PDB entry 8V3E | X-ray diffraction, 2.39 A resolution | chains E and F of the 4 polymer chains in the assembly

[Chain E (and F)]
Name: Tad2
Source organism: Myroides odoratus
Notes: chain F of this document is another copy of the same molecule, construct and numbering; everything in this record applies to it too
Amino-acid sequence (88 residues; numbered 1 to 88; the number before each row is that of its first residue):
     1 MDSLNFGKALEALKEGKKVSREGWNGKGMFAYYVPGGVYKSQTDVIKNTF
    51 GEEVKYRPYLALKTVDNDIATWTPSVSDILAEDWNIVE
Not modelled in the structure: 1-2 (chain F: 1-2, 39-51)

[Interface between chain E and chain F]
Pairs across the interface (25):
  F6(E) with I79(F), hydrophobic
  G7(E) with G7(F)
  L10(E) with I79(F)
  K14(E) with L80(F); E82(F), salt bridge
  Y33(E) with L80(F), hydrophobic
  R57(E) with S77(F)
  L60(E) with V76(F), hydrophobic
  W72(E) with V76(F)
  T73(E) with V76(F)
  P74(E) with T73(F); I79(F), hydrophobic
  V76(E) with Y59(F), hydrophobic; W72(F); T73(F)
  S77(E) with R57(F), hydrogen bond
  I79(E) with F6(F), hydrophobic; L10(F); P74(F), hydrophobic; I79(F), hydrophobic
  L80(E) with L10(F), hydrophobic; K14(F); Y33(F), hydrophobic; P58(F)
  E82(E) with K14(F), salt bridge
Other interface residues (no listed pair), chain E (20 interface residues in all): N5, E11, P58, Y59, S75
Other interface residues (no listed pair), chain F (18 interface residues in all): N5, L60

[In short]
The interface between chain E and chain F involves 20 residues on one side and 18 on the other; the contacts
include 1 hydrogen bond and 2 salt bridges. Polar contacts include K14(E)-E82(F) and S77(E)-R57(F).
Chain E and chain F are both Tad2 (Myroides odoratus); the structure, Structure of Myroides odoratus phage
Tad2 in apo state, was determined by X-ray diffraction, deposited together with 8R66 and 9EIB.
